Entry 8JC9 (electron microscopy, 3.32 A resolution); this record covers chains 7 and B of the 28 polymer chains in the assembly.

# Chain 7
Name: LH1 alpha polypeptide
Source organism: Thermochromatium tepidum
Reference sequence: D2Z0P2 (D2Z0P2_THETI); residue numbers follow UniProt; this construct covers 1-61
Amino-acid sequence (61 residues; row label = number of the first residue in the row):
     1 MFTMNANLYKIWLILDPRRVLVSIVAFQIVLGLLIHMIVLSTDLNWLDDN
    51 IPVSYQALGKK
Unresolved in the structure: 1-4, 58-61
Metal / ion sites: Ca2+: W46, D49, I51 (shared with 1 residue of chain 6)
Small-molecule neighbours:
  - bacteriochlorophyll a (BCL), molecule 1: L21, V25, Q28, I29, G32, H36, W46
  - bacteriochlorophyll a (BCL), molecule 2: Q28, L31, G32, I35, H36, V39
  - spirilloxanthin (CRT), molecule 1: N7, L8, K10, I11, L13, I14
  - spirilloxanthin (CRT), molecule 2: L21, I24, F27, Q28, L31, L34, I35, I38
  - spirilloxanthin (CRT), molecule 3: I29, L33, H36, M37, L40

# Chain B
Name: LH1 beta polypeptide
Source organism: Thermochromatium tepidum
Reference sequence: D2Z0P1 (D2Z0P1_THETI); residues 0-46 here correspond to UniProt positions 1-47 (UniProt number = residue number + 1)
Amino-acid sequence (47 residues; row label = number of the first residue in the row; numbering starts at 0):
     0 MAEQKSLTGLTDDEAKEFHAIFMQSMYAWFGLVVIAHLLAWLYRPWL
Unresolved in the structure: 0-6
Metal / ion sites: Ca2+: W45 (shared with 3 residues of chain D)
Small-molecule neighbours:
  - bacteriochlorophyll a (BCL), molecule 1: W28, L31, V32, A35, H36, A39
  - bacteriochlorophyll a (BCL), molecule 2: W28, F29, V32, V33, H36, W40, W45, L46
  - spirilloxanthin (CRT): E13, E16, F17, I20, F21, S24, M25, W28, F29

# How chain 7 and chain B interact
Contacting residue pairs (7; chain 7 residue first):
  N5(7) with I20(B); Q23(B)
  N7(7) with E16(B), hydrogen bond; I20(B)
  L8(7) with I20(B), hydrophobic
  K10(7) with E16(B)
  I14(7) with F17(B), hydrophobic
Also at the interface, not in a pair above, chain B (5 interface residues in all): S24

# Summary
The chain 7/chain B interface involves 5 residues from each chain, with 1 hydrogen bond. The hydrogen-bonded
pair is N7(7)-E16(B). One spirilloxanthin molecule is bound between chain 7 and chain B. Bound to chain 7: 3
copies of spirilloxanthin and bacteriochlorophyll a.
Chain 7 is LH1 alpha polypeptide and chain B is LH1 beta polypeptide, both from Thermochromatium tepidum; the
structure, Cryo-EM structure of the LH1 complex from thermochromatium tepidum, was determined by electron
microscopy, deposited together with 8JC8.
